5USN - chains A and B; structure by X-ray diffraction, 1.90 A resolution.

== Chain A ==
Name: Protection of telomeres protein 1
Organism: Schizosaccharomyces pombe
Reference sequence: O13988 (POT1_SCHPO); residues 3-143 here correspond to UniProt positions 199-339 (UniProt number = residue number + 196)
Sequence (141 residues; each row starts with the number of its first residue):
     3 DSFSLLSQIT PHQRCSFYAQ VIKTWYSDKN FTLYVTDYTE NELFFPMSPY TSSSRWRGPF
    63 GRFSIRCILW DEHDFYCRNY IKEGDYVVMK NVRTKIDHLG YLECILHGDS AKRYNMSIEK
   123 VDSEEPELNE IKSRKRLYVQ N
Construct notes: engineered mutation Asp3 (Val199 in O13988)
Ion coordination: Na+: Glu126 (shared with G1(B) of chain B)
From the paper describing this entry:
  - binding site for the 9-nt DNA/RNA hybrid strand (chain B): Thr26, Trp27, Tyr28, Trp72, Asp73, Glu85, Gly110
  - conformationally variable residues (loop rearrangement, side-chain flip): Trp27, Tyr28, Ser56, Arg57, Trp72, His109
  - contacts within the chain: Trp72-Ile107

== Chain B ==
Molecule: 9-nt DNA/RNA hybrid strand
Sequence (9 nucleotides; numbered 1 to 9; the number before each row is that of its first residue):
     1 GGUTACGGT
Ion coordination: Na+: G1 (shared with Glu126(A) of chain A)

== Chain A / chain B interface ==
Residue-residue contacts (35):
  Lys25(A) - DC6(B)  sugar contact
  Lys25(A) - DG7(B)  hydrogen bond to the base
  Lys25(A) - DG8(B)  base contact
  Thr26(A) - DG8(B)  hydrogen bond to the base
  Trp27(A) - DG7(B)  stacking on the base
  Trp27(A) - DG8(B)  sugar contact
  Trp27(A) - DT9(B)  stacking on the base
  Tyr28(A) - DT9(B)  stacking on the base
  Asn32(A) - G2(B)  sugar contact
  Tyr36(A) - DT4(B)  base contact
  Tyr36(A) - DA5(B)  base contact
  Phe47(A) - DA5(B)  stacking on the base
  Met49(A) - DA5(B)  phosphate contact
  Thr53(A) - DC6(B)  phosphate contact
  Ser54(A) - DC6(B)  phosphate contact
  Ser55(A) - DC6(B)  hydrogen bond to the phosphate
  Ser55(A) - DG7(B)  hydrogen bond to the phosphate
  Arg57(A) - DG8(B)  hydrogen bond to the base
  Arg68(A) - G2(B)  base contact
  Arg68(A) - DT4(B)  hydrogen bond to the base
  Arg68(A) - DA5(B)  base contact
  Ile70(A) - G2(B)  base contact
  Ile70(A) - DT4(B)  base contact
  Trp72(A) - G1(B)  stacking on the base
  Trp72(A) - G2(B)  base contact
  Asp73(A) - G1(B)  hydrogen bond to the base
  Glu85(A) - DG8(B)  hydrogen bond to the base
  Lys97(A) - G2(B)  base contact
  Asp99(A) - U3(B)  base contact
  Asp99(A) - DA5(B)  hydrogen bond to the base
  His100(A) - U3(B)  stacking on the base
  Tyr103(A) - DA5(B)  base contact
  Glu105(A) - G2(B)  hydrogen bond to the base
  His109(A) - G1(B)  base contact
  Gly110(A) - G1(B)  hydrogen bond to the base
Other interface residues (no listed pair), chain A (26 interface residues in all): Lys31, Ile107

== Summary ==
The interface between chain A and chain B involves 26 residues on one side and 9 on the other, with 11
hydrogen bonds and 6 aromatic stacking contacts. Polar pairs include Lys25(A)-DG7(B), Thr26(A)-DG8(B) and
Arg57(A)-DG8(B). The paper reports a binding site for the 9-nt DNA/RNA hybrid strand (chain B) at Thr26(A),
Trp27(A) and Tyr28(A) among others; conformational variability at Trp27(A), Tyr28(A) and Ser56(A) among
others.
Chain A is Protection of telomeres protein 1 (Schizosaccharomyces pombe) and chain B is a 9-nt DNA/RNA hybrid
strand; the structure, Crystal Structure of Schizosaccharomyces pombe Pot1pC bound to ssRNA/ssDNA chimera
(rGrGrUTACGGT), was determined by X-ray diffraction, deposited together with 5USB and 5USO.
